PDB entry 1C7D | X-ray diffraction, 1.80 A resolution | chains A and B of the 3 polymer chains in the assembly

[Chain A]
Protein: Protein (deoxyhemoglobin (alpha chain))
Source organism: Homo sapiens
Reference sequence: P69905 (HBA_HUMAN); the construct has insertions or renumbered stretches relative to UniProt, so the offset changes along the chain: 1-141 = UniProt 1-141; 144-284 = UniProt 1-141
Chain sequence (284 residues; numbered 1 to 284; the number before each row is that of its first residue):
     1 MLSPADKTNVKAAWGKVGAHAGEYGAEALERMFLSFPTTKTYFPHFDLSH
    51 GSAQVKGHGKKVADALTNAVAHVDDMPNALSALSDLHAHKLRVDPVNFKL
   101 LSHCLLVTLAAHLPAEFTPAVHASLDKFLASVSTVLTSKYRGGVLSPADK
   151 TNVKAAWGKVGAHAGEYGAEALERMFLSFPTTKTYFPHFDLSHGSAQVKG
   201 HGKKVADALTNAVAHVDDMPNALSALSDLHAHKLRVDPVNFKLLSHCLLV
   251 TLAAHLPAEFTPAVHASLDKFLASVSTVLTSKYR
Sequence notes: engineered mutation Met-1 (Val in P69905)
Ion coordination: heme Fe site 1 near His-87 (its only coordinating residue here); heme Fe site 2 near His-230 (its only coordinating residue here)
Small-molecule neighbours:
  - heme (HEM), molecule 1: Met-32, Thr-39, Tyr-42, Phe-43, His-45, Phe-46, His-58, Lys-61, Val-62, Ala-65, Leu-66, Leu-83, Leu-86, His-87, Leu-91, Val-93, Asn-97, Phe-98, Leu-101, Val-132, Leu-136
  - heme (HEM), molecule 2: Met-175, Thr-182, Tyr-185, Phe-186, His-188, Phe-189, His-201, Lys-204, Val-205, Ala-208, Leu-209, Leu-226, Leu-229, His-230, Leu-234, Val-236, Asn-240, Phe-241, Leu-244, Val-275, Leu-279
UniProt features mapped onto this chain:
  - site (Not glycated): Lys-61, Lys-204

[Chain B]
Protein: Protein (deoxyhemoglobin (beta chain))
Source organism: Homo sapiens
Reference sequence: P68871 (HBB_HUMAN); residue numbers follow UniProt; this construct covers 1-146
Chain sequence (146 residues; row label = number of the first residue in the row):
     1 MHLTPEEKSAVTALWGKVNVDEVGGEALGRLLVVYPWTQRFFESFGDLST
    51 PDAVMGNPKVKAHGKKVLGAFSDGLAHLDNLKGTFATLSELHCDKLHVDP
   101 ENFRLLGKVLVCVLAHHFGKEFTPPVQAAYQKVVAGVANALAHKYH
Sequence notes: engineered mutation Met-1 (Val in P68871), Lys-108 (Asn in P68871)
Ion coordination: heme Fe near His-92 (its only coordinating residue here)
Small-molecule neighbours: heme (HEM): Leu-31, Thr-38, Phe-41, Phe-42, His-63, Lys-66, Val-67, Ala-70, Phe-71, Phe-85, Leu-88, Leu-91, His-92, Leu-96, Val-98, Asn-102, Phe-103, Leu-106, Val-137, Leu-141
UniProt features mapped onto this chain:
  - natural variant: Leu-3 (H3L: In Graz; this construct carries the variant), Glu-7 (E7A: In G-Makassar; E7K: In Hb C; E7Q: In Machida; E7V: In SKCA), Lys-8 (E8K: In G-Siriraj; this construct carries the variant), Val-11 (A11V: In Iraq-Halabja; this construct carries the variant), Gly-16 (W16G: In Randwick; this construct carries the variant), Val-23 (E23V: In D-Granada; this construct carries the variant), Gly-24 (V24G: In Miyashiro; this construct carries the variant), Gly-25 (G25D: In Moscva; G25R: In Riverdale-Bronx; G25V: In Savannah), Leu-32 (L32P: In Yokohama), Val-33 (L33V: In Muscat; this construct carries the variant), Arg-40 (Q40R: In Tianshui; this construct carries the variant), Phe-42 (F42Y: In Mequon; deletion: In Bruxelles), 11 further natural variant entries in UniProt

[Chain A / chain B interface]
Pairs across the interface (59; chain A residue first):
  Arg-31(A) / Phe-122(B)  hydrogen bond (side chain-backbone)
  Arg-31(A) / Thr-123(B)
  Arg-31(A) / Pro-124(B)
  Arg-31(A) / Gln-127(B)  hydrogen bond
  Leu-34(A) / Pro-124(B)  hydrophobic
  Leu-34(A) / Ala-128(B)
  Ser-35(A) / Gln-127(B)
  Ser-35(A) / Ala-128(B)
  Ser-35(A) / Gln-131(B)
  Phe-36(A) / Gln-131(B)
  His-103(A) / Lys-108(B)
  His-103(A) / Gln-131(B)  hydrogen bond
  Cys-104(A) / Gln-127(B)
  Val-107(A) / Val-111(B)  hydrophobic
  Val-107(A) / Ala-115(B)
  Val-107(A) / Gln-127(B)
  Ala-110(A) / Cys-112(B)
  Ala-110(A) / Ala-115(B)
  Ala-110(A) / His-116(B)
  Ala-111(A) / Ala-115(B)
  Ala-111(A) / Gly-119(B)
  Pro-114(A) / His-116(B)  hydrogen bond (backbone-side chain)
  Phe-117(A) / Arg-30(B)  hydrogen bond (backbone-side chain)
  Phe-117(A) / His-116(B)
  Thr-118(A) / Arg-30(B)
  Pro-119(A) / Arg-30(B)
  Pro-119(A) / Val-33(B)
  Pro-119(A) / Met-55(B)  hydrophobic
  His-122(A) / Arg-30(B)  hydrogen bond
  His-122(A) / Val-34(B)
  His-122(A) / Cys-112(B)
  Asp-126(A) / Val-34(B)
  Asp-126(A) / Tyr-35(B)  hydrogen bond
  Pro-180(A) / His-146(B)
  Thr-181(A) / Pro-100(B)
  Lys-183(A) / His-146(B)  hydrogen bond (side chain-backbone)
  Thr-184(A) / His-97(B)
  Thr-184(A) / Asp-99(B)
  Thr-184(A) / Tyr-145(B)
  Tyr-185(A) / Arg-40(B)
  Tyr-185(A) / Asp-99(B)  hydrogen bond
  Pro-187(A) / His-97(B)
  Leu-234(A) / Arg-40(B)  hydrogen bond (backbone-side chain)
  Arg-235(A) / Trp-37(B)
  Arg-235(A) / Gln-39(B)
  Arg-235(A) / Arg-40(B)  hydrogen bond (backbone-side chain)
  Arg-235(A) / Glu-43(B)  salt bridge
  Asp-237(A) / Trp-37(B)  hydrogen bond
  Asp-237(A) / Asp-99(B)
  Asp-237(A) / Glu-101(B)
  Asp-237(A) / Leu-105(B)
  Pro-238(A) / Trp-37(B)
  Val-239(A) / Glu-101(B)
  Asn-240(A) / Asp-99(B)  hydrogen bond
  Tyr-283(A) / Trp-37(B)  hydrophobic
  Arg-284(A) / Val-34(B)  hydrogen bond (side chain-backbone)
  Arg-284(A) / Tyr-35(B)
  Arg-284(A) / Pro-36(B)
  Arg-284(A) / Trp-37(B)
Other interface residues (no listed pair), chain A (33 interface residues in all): Glu-30, Leu-106, Leu-113, Ala-123
Other interface residues (no listed pair), chain B (33 interface residues in all): Val-98, Val-109, Lys-120, Pro-125

[Overview]
The chain A/chain B interface involves 33 residues from each chain, with 14 hydrogen bonds and 1 salt bridge.
Polar contacts include Arg-235(A)/Glu-43(B), Arg-31(A)/Phe-122(B) and Arg-31(A)/Gln-127(B). Ligands of chain
A: heme. Bound to chain B: heme.
Chain A is Protein (deoxyhemoglobin (alpha chain)) and chain B is Protein (deoxyhemoglobin (beta chain)), both
from Homo sapiens; the structure, Deoxy RHB1.2 (recombinant hemoglobin), was determined by X-ray diffraction,
deposited together with 1C7B and 1C7C.
